PDB entry 8Y0R | electron microscopy, 2.52 A resolution | chains 1 and 2 of the 6 polymer chains in the assembly

Chain 1:
Protein: VP1 of capsid protein
Source organism: Foot-and-mouth disease virus A
UniProt: D0E7R9 (D0E7R9_9PICO); residues 1-212 here correspond to UniProt positions 726-937 (UniProt number = residue number + 725)
Chain sequence (212 residues; each row starts with the number of its first residue):
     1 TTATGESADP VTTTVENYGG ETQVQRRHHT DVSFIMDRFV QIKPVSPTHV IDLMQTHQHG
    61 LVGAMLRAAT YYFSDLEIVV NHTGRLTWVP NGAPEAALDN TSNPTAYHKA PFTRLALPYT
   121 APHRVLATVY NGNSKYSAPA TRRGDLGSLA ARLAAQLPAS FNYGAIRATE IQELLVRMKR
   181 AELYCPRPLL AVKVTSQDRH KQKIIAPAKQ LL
Not modelled in the structure: 137-151, 210-212
Construct notes: conflict Asn-133 (Thr858 in D0E7R9), Lys-193 (Glu918 in D0E7R9)

Chain 2:
Protein: VP2 of capsid protein
Source organism: Foot-and-mouth disease virus A
UniProt: D0E7R9 (D0E7R9_9PICO); residues 1-218 here correspond to UniProt positions 287-504 (UniProt number = residue number + 286)
Chain sequence (218 residues; row label = number of the first residue in the row):
     1 DKKTEETTLL EDRILTTRNG HTTSTTQSSV GVTYGYSTGE DHVSGPNTSG LETRVVQAER
    61 FFKKHLFDWT TDKPFGHIEK LELPTDHKGV YGQLVDSFAY MRNGWDVEVS AVGNQFNGGC
   121 LLVAMVPEFK EFTTREKYQL TLFPHQFISP RTNMTAHITV PYLGVNRYDQ YNKHKPWTLV
   181 VMVVSPLTTS SIGASQIKVY TNIAPTHVHV AGELPSKE
Not modelled in the structure: 1-10

Chain 1 / chain 2 interface:
Residue-residue contacts (55; chain 1 residue first):
  Gly-5(1) with Phe-147(2)
  Glu-6(1) with Gln-146(2); Phe-147(2), hydrogen bond (backbone-backbone); Ser-149(2); Thr-152(2), hydrogen bond; Asn-153(2)
  Ser-7(1) with Val-30(2); Thr-33(2)
  Ala-8(1) with His-145(2)
  Thr-70(1) with Glu-128(2)
  Tyr-71(1) with Glu-128(2), hydrogen bond; Leu-163(2); Gly-164(2); Val-165(2), hydrophobic
  His-123(1) with Val-165(2); Asn-166(2), hydrogen bond
  Arg-124(1) with Asp-41(2), salt bridge; Gly-164(2); Val-165(2); Asn-166(2); Arg-167(2)
  Val-125(1) with Val-165(2)
  Ala-127(1) with Val-165(2), hydrophobic
  Val-129(1) with Glu-128(2); Lys-130(2)
  Tyr-130(1) with Glu-128(2); His-174(2)
  Asn-131(1) with Glu-82(2), hydrogen bond; Glu-128(2), hydrogen bond (backbone-side chain); Phe-129(2); His-174(2); Lys-175(2), hydrogen bond (side chain-backbone); Thr-178(2)
  Gly-132(1) with Lys-173(2)
  Asn-133(1) with Lys-173(2), hydrogen bond (backbone-backbone)
  Lys-135(1) with Lys-173(2)
  Tyr-136(1) with Gln-170(2); Lys-173(2)
  Arg-152(1) with Lys-173(2)
  Phe-161(1) with Val-165(2), hydrophobic
  Pro-186(1) with Phe-143(2)
  Arg-187(1) with Pro-127(2), hydrogen bond (side chain-backbone); Glu-128(2), hydrogen bond (side chain-backbone); Leu-142(2)
  Pro-188(1) with Glu-136(2); Gln-139(2); Leu-142(2); Phe-143(2)
  Leu-189(1) with Gln-139(2), hydrogen bond (backbone-side chain)
  Leu-190(1) with Arg-135(2); Glu-136(2); Gln-139(2)
  Ala-191(1) with Arg-135(2), hydrogen bond (backbone-side chain)
  Val-192(1) with Arg-135(2)
  Lys-193(1) with Arg-135(2)
Other interface residues (no listed pair), chain 1 (29 interface residues in all): Thr-4, Cys-185
Other interface residues (no listed pair), chain 2 (35 interface residues in all): Tyr-36, Val-126, Phe-132, Thr-133, Tyr-162, Asn-172

Summary:
The interface between chain 1 and chain 2 involves 29 residues on one side and 35 on the other, with 12
hydrogen bonds and 1 salt bridge. Polar contacts include Arg-124(1)/Asp-41(2), Glu-6(1)/Thr-152(2) and
Tyr-71(1)/Glu-128(2).
Chain 1 is VP1 of capsid protein and chain 2 is VP2 of capsid protein, both from Foot-and-mouth disease virus
A; the structure, Complex of FMDV A/WH/CHA/09 and inter-serotype broadly neutralizing antibodies pOA-2, was
determined by electron microscopy together with 8Y0Q from the same study.
